Entry 4L6T (X-ray diffraction, 1.86 A resolution); this record covers chains C and D of the 6 polymer chains in the assembly.

# Chain C (and D)
Name: ECXB
Source organism: Escherichia coli
Notes: chain D of this document is another copy of the same molecule, construct and numbering; everything in this record applies to it too
UniProt: Q8GAV3 (Q8GAV3_ECOLX); residues 23-125 here = UniProt positions 23-125
Chain sequence (112 residues; numbered 22 to 133; the number before each row is that of its first residue):
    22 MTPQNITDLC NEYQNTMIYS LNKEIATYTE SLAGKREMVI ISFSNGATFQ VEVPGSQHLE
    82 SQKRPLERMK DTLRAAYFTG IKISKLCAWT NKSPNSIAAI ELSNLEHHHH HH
Not modelled in the structure: 127-133
Sequence notes: initiating methionine (22); expression tag (126-133)
Disulfides: Cys31-Cys108

# Chain C / chain D interface
Residue-residue contacts - 69 pairs, chain C then chain D:
  Met22(C) - Arg57(D)  hydrogen bond (backbone-side chain)
  Thr23(C) - Met59(D)
  Thr23(C) - Ser114(D)
  Thr23(C) - Pro115(D)
  Pro24(C) - Arg57(D)
  Pro24(C) - Ile61(D)
  Pro24(C) - Pro115(D)
  Gln25(C) - Ile61(D)
  Gln25(C) - Thr69(D)
  Gln25(C) - Ser114(D)  hydrogen bond
  Gln25(C) - Pro115(D)
  Asn26(C) - Ile61(D)
  Ile27(C) - Thr50(D)
  Leu30(C) - Ser52(D)
  Leu30(C) - Arg57(D)
  Glu33(C) - Arg57(D)  salt bridge
  Tyr34(C) - Ala54(D)
  Tyr34(C) - Gly55(D)  hydrogen bond (side chain-backbone)
  Tyr34(C) - Arg57(D)
  Leu80(C) - Gly55(D)
  Ser82(C) - Glu58(D)  hydrogen bond
  Gln83(C) - Leu53(D)  hydrogen bond (side chain-backbone)
  Gln83(C) - Ala54(D)
  Gln83(C) - Gly55(D)
  Gln83(C) - Glu58(D)
  Pro86(C) - Leu53(D)  hydrophobic
  Pro86(C) - Glu58(D)
  Leu87(C) - Leu53(D)  hydrophobic
  Arg89(C) - Glu51(D)
  Arg89(C) - Glu88(D)  salt bridge
  Arg89(C) - Lys91(D)
  Arg89(C) - Asp92(D)  salt bridge
  Arg89(C) - Arg95(D)  hydrogen bond (backbone-side chain)
  Met90(C) - Glu51(D)  hydrogen bond (backbone-side chain)
  Met90(C) - Leu53(D)  hydrophobic
  Asp92(C) - Arg95(D)
  Thr93(C) - Tyr49(D)
  Thr93(C) - Glu51(D)  hydrogen bond
  Thr93(C) - Arg95(D)  hydrogen bond
  Ala96(C) - Phe99(D)
  Ala97(C) - Phe99(D)
  Thr100(C) - Phe99(D)
  Ile102(C) - Tyr98(D)  hydrophobic
  Ile102(C) - Phe99(D)  hydrophobic
  Trp110(C) - Leu53(D)  hydrophobic
  Ile118(C) - Leu53(D)
  Ala119(C) - Ser52(D)
  Ala119(C) - Leu53(D)  hydrogen bond (backbone-backbone)
  Ala119(C) - Ala54(D)
  Ala120(C) - Glu51(D)
  Ala120(C) - Ser52(D)
  Ile121(C) - Tyr49(D)
  Ile121(C) - Thr50(D)
  Ile121(C) - Glu51(D)  hydrogen bond (backbone-backbone)
  Glu122(C) - Thr48(D)
  Glu122(C) - Tyr49(D)
  Glu122(C) - Thr50(D)
  Leu123(C) - Thr48(D)
  Leu123(C) - Tyr49(D)  hydrogen bond (backbone-backbone)
  Leu123(C) - Tyr98(D)  hydrogen bond (backbone-side chain)
  Leu123(C) - Phe99(D)  hydrophobic
  Ser124(C) - Ala47(D)
  Ser124(C) - Thr48(D)  hydrogen bond
  Ser124(C) - Tyr98(D)  hydrogen bond (backbone-side chain)
  Asn125(C) - Ile46(D)  hydrogen bond (side chain-backbone)
  Asn125(C) - Ala47(D)  hydrogen bond (backbone-backbone)
  Asn125(C) - Tyr98(D)  hydrogen bond (backbone-side chain)
  Leu126(C) - Ala47(D)  hydrophobic
  Leu126(C) - Thr48(D)
Other interface residues (no listed pair), chain D (27 interface residues in all): Glu45, Lys56, Ser65, Gln71

# Summary
32 residues of chain C and 27 residues of chain D are in contact, with 18 hydrogen bonds and 3 salt bridges.
Among the polar pairs are Glu33(C)-Arg57(D), Arg89(C)-Glu88(D) and Arg89(C)-Asp92(D).
Chain C and chain D are both ECXB (Escherichia coli); the structure, GM1 bound form of the ECX AB5 holotoxin,
was determined by X-ray diffraction together with 4L63 from the same study.
